PDB entry 6NJV | X-ray diffraction, 2.30 A resolution | chain A

Chain A:
Protein: Xcc_CTR_I
From: Xanthomonas campestris pv. campestris (strain B100)
UniProt: B0RTN2 (B0RTN2_XANCB); residues 374-595 here = UniProt positions 374-595
Chain sequence (230 residues; row label = number of the first residue in the row):
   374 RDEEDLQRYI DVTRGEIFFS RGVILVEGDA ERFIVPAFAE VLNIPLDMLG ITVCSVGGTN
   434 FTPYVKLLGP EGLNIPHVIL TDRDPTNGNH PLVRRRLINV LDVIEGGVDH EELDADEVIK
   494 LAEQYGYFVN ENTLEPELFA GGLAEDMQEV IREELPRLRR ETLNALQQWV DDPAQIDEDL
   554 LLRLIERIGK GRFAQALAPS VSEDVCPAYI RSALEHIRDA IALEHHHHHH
Not modelled in the structure: 374-389, 459-463, 601-603
Construct notes: expression tag (596-603)
Metal / ion sites: Mg2+: E400, D455
What the authors report for this chain:
  - conformationally variable residues (loop rearrangement): G479, G480

Summary:
The Mg2+ site is built by E400 and D455. The paper reports conformational variability at G479 and G480.
Chain A is Xcc_CTR_I (Xanthomonas campestris pv. campestris (strain B100)); the structure, C-terminal region
of the Xanthomonas campestris pv. campestris OLD protein phased with iodine, was determined by X-ray
diffraction together with 6NJW, 6NJX and 6NK8 from the same study.
